Entry 6XA6 (X-ray diffraction, 1.95 A resolution); this record covers chains B and C.

# Chain B
Name: Protein scribble homolog
Organism: Homo sapiens
UniProt: Q14160 (SCRIB_HUMAN); numbering as in UniProt (aligned over 1002-1092)
Amino-acid sequence (96 residues; row label = number of the first residue in the row):
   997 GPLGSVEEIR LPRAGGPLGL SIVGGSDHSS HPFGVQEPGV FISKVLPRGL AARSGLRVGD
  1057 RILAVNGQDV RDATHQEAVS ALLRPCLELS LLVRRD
Not modelled in the structure: 997-999, 1025-1031, 1081-1082
Sequence notes: expression tag (997-1001)
UniProt features mapped onto this chain:
  - mutagenesis: Leu1014 to Gly1015 (Loss of interaction with LPP and TRIP6)

# Chain C
Name: Vang-like protein 2
UniProt: Q9ULK5 (VANG2_HUMAN); residues 514-521 here = UniProt positions 514-521
Amino-acid sequence (8 residues; numbered 514 to 521; the number before each row is that of its first residue):
   514 RLQSETSV
Not modelled in the structure: 514-515

# Chain B / chain C interface
Pairs across the interface (20):
  Pro1013(B) - Val521(C)
  Leu1014(B) - Val521(C)  hydrogen bond (backbone-backbone)
  Gly1015(B) - Val521(C)  hydrogen bond (backbone-backbone)
  Leu1016(B) - Ser520(C)
  Leu1016(B) - Val521(C)  hydrogen bond (backbone-backbone)
  Ser1017(B) - Glu518(C)
  Ser1017(B) - Thr519(C)
  Ser1017(B) - Ser520(C)  hydrogen bond
  Ile1018(B) - Glu518(C)
  Ile1018(B) - Thr519(C)  hydrogen bond (backbone-backbone)
  Val1019(B) - Ser517(C)
  Val1019(B) - Glu518(C)
  His1024(B) - Gln516(C)
  His1024(B) - Ser517(C)  hydrogen bond
  Ser1039(B) - Glu518(C)  hydrogen bond
  Lys1040(B) - Glu518(C)  salt bridge
  His1071(B) - Ser517(C)  hydrogen bond
  His1071(B) - Thr519(C)  hydrogen bond
  Val1075(B) - Thr519(C)
  Leu1079(B) - Val521(C)  hydrophobic
Also at the interface, not in a pair above, chain B (14 interface residues in all): Leu1078
Interface features reported in the paper:
  - specific contacts: Leu1014(B)-Val521(C) (hydrophobic contact)
  - interface residues, chain C: Val521(C)

# Summary
14 residues of chain B face 6 of chain C across their interface; the contacts include 9 hydrogen bonds and 1
salt bridge. Polar contacts include Lys1040(B)-Glu518(C), Leu1014(B)-Val521(C) and Ser1017(B)-Ser520(C). The
paper describes a hydrophobic contact between Leu1014(B) and Val521(C). Curated annotation (UniProt) lists 2
mutagenesis sites on chain B. From the paper: the interface residue Val521(C).
Chain B is Protein scribble homolog (Homo sapiens) and chain C is Vang-like protein 2; the structure, Crystal
Structure of Human Scribble PDZ3:Vangl2 Complex, was determined by X-ray diffraction, deposited together with
6XA7, 6XA8 and 7JO7.
